7O4A - chain AAA; structure by X-ray diffraction, 3.03 A resolution.

Chain AAA:
Name: Penicillin-binding protein 1
From: Staphylococcus aureus subsp. aureus COL
UniProtKB: A0A0H2WVW5 (A0A0H2WVW5_STAAC); residue numbers follow UniProt; this construct covers 65-713
Chain sequence (650 residues; numbered 64 to 713; the number before each row is that of its first residue):
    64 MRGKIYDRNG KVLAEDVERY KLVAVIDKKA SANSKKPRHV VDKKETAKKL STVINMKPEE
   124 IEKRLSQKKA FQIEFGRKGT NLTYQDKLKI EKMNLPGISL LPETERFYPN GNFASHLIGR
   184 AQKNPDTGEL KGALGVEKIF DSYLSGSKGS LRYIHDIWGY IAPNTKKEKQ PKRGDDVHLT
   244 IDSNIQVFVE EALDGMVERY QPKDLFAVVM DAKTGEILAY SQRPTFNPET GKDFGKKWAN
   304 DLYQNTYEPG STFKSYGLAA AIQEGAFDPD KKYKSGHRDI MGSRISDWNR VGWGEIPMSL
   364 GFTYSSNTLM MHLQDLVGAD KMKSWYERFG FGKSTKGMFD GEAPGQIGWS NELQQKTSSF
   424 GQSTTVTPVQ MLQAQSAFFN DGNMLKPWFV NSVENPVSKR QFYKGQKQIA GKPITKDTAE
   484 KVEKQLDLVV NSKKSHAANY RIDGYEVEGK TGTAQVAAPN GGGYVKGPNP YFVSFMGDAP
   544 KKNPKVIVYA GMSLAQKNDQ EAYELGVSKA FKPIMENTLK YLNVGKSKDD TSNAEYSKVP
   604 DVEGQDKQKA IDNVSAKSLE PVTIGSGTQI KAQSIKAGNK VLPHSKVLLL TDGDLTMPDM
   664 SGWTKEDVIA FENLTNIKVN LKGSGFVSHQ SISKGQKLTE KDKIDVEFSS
Disordered / not traced: 212-232, 595-713
Covalently attached groups: Hydrolyzed piperacillin (YPP) linked to Ser314
Sequence notes: initiating methionine (64)
Small-molecule neighbours: Hydrolyzed piperacillin (YPP): Gly313, Lys317, Ile348, Trp351, Arg353, Tyr367, Ser368, Asn370, Thr420, Phe423, Gln425, Lys513, Thr514, Gly515, Thr516, Ala517, Gln518, Tyr534, Tyr566
Reported in the primary citation:
  - conformationally variable residues (loop rearrangement, order/disorder transition): Gly209 to Gly237, Trp351
  - binding site for Hydrolyzed piperacillin: Ser314, Ile348, Trp351, Ser368, Asn370, Phe423, Gln425, Thr514, Thr516, Tyr566
  - catalytic residues: Ser314 (citing earlier work)

In short:
Covalently linked Hydrolyzed piperacillin: at Ser314. The paper reports the catalytic residue Ser314; a
binding site for Hydrolyzed piperacillin at Ser314, Ile348 and Trp351 among others.
Chain AAA is Penicillin-binding protein 1 (Staphylococcus aureus subsp. aureus COL); the structure, Crystal
structure of Penicillin-Binding Protein 1 (PBP1) from Staphylococcus aureus in complex with piperacillin, was
determined by X-ray diffraction, deposited together with 7O49, 7O4B, 7O4C and 7OK9.
